Entry 4I50 (X-ray diffraction, 2.30 A resolution); this record covers chains A and E of the 6 polymer chains in the assembly.

Chain A:
Protein: Tubulin alpha-1B chain
Source organism: Bos taurus
UniProt: P81947 (TBA1B_BOVIN); numbering as in UniProt (aligned over 1-451)
Chain sequence (451 residues; each row starts with the number of its first residue):
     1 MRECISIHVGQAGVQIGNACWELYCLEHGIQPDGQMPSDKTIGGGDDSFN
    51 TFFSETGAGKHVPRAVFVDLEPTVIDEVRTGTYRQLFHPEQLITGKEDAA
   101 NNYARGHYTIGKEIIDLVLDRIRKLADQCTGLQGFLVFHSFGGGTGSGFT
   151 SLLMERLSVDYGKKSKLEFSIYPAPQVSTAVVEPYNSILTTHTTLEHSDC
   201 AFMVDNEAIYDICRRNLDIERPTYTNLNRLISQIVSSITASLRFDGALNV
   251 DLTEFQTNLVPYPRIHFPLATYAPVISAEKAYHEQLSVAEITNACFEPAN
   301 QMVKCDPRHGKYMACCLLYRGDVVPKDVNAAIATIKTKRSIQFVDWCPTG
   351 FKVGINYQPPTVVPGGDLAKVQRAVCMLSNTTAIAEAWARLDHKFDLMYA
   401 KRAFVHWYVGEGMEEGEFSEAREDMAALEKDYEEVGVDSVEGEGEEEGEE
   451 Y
Not modelled in the structure: 281-282, 439-451

Chain E:
Protein: Stathmin-4
Source organism: Rattus norvegicus
UniProt: P63043 (STMN4_RAT); residues 3-145 here correspond to UniProt positions 47-189 (UniProt number = residue number + 44)
Chain sequence (143 residues; row label = number of the first residue in the row):
     3 MADMEVIELNKCTSGQSFEVILKPPSFDGVPEFNASLPRRRDPSLEEIQK
    53 KLEAAEERRKYQEAELLKHLAEKREHEREVIQKAIEENNNFIKMAKEKLA
   103 QKMESNKENREAHLAAMLERLQEKDKHAEEVRKNKELKEEASR
Not modelled in the structure: 3-5, 29-43, 144-145
Sequence notes: cloning artifact (3-4)
Swiss-Prot annotation at these positions:
  - modified residue: Ser46 (Phosphoserine)

Interface between chain A and chain E:
Residue-residue contacts - 70 pairs, chain A then chain E:
  His107(A) with Lys53(E), hydrogen bond; Leu54(E)
  Tyr108(A) with Lys53(E); Leu54(E), hydrophobic; Ala57(E), hydrophobic; Arg61(E)
  Thr109(A) with Arg61(E), hydrogen bond
  Lys112(A) with Glu55(E); Glu58(E), salt bridge
  Leu152(A) with Leu54(E), hydrophobic
  Glu155(A) with Ile50(E); Lys53(E), salt bridge
  Arg156(A) with Leu47(E); Ile50(E); Gln51(E)
  Ser158(A) with Asp44(E)
  Val159(A) with Pro45(E); Leu47(E)
  Glu196(A) with Asp44(E)
  His197(A) with Asp44(E)
  Asp245(A) with Cys14(E), hydrogen bond; Ser16(E), hydrogen bond (backbone-side chain)
  Ala247(A) with Asn12(E); Ser19(E)
  Leu248(A) with Ser19(E)
  Pro325(A) with Gln18(E); Phe20(E), hydrophobic
  Asn329(A) with Met6(E); Val8(E); Phe20(E); Val22(E)
  Ile332(A) with Met6(E), hydrophobic; Val22(E), hydrophobic
  Ala333(A) with Met6(E)
  Lys336(A) with Leu24(E); Lys25(E)
  Asp345(A) with Pro27(E); Ser28(E), hydrogen bond (backbone-backbone)
  Cys347(A) with Pro27(E)
  Pro348(A) with Lys25(E); Pro27(E)
  Thr349(A) with Ile23(E); Leu24(E), hydrogen bond (backbone-backbone); Lys25(E), hydrogen bond (backbone-backbone)
  Gly350(A) with Val22(E)
  Phe351(A) with Glu21(E); Val22(E), hydrogen bond (backbone-backbone); Leu24(E), hydrophobic
  Lys352(A) with Phe20(E); Glu21(E), salt bridge
  Val353(A) with Ser19(E); Phe20(E), hydrogen bond (backbone-backbone)
  Gly354(A) with Gln18(E); Ser19(E)
  Ile355(A) with Ser16(E); Gly17(E); Gln18(E), hydrogen bond (backbone-backbone)
  Asn356(A) with Ser16(E)
  Tyr357(A) with Thr15(E); Ser16(E), hydrogen bond (backbone-backbone); Gly17(E); Gln18(E), hydrogen bond
  Val409(A) with Gln64(E)
  Gly410(A) with Arg61(E); Gln64(E)
  Glu411(A) with Arg61(E), hydrogen bond (backbone-side chain)
  Gly412(A) with Ala57(E); Arg60(E), hydrogen bond (backbone-side chain); Arg61(E)
  Glu414(A) with Arg60(E), salt bridge
Also at the interface, not in a pair above, chain A (39 interface residues in all): Gly246, Val328, Trp346
Also at the interface, not in a pair above, chain E (33 interface residues in all): Leu11, Pro26, Ser46

Overview:
39 residues of chain A face 33 of chain E across their interface, with 14 hydrogen bonds and 4 salt bridges.
Polar contacts include Lys112(A)-Glu58(E), Glu155(A)-Lys53(E) and Lys352(A)-Glu21(E).
Chain A is Tubulin alpha-1B chain (Bos taurus) and chain E is Stathmin-4 (Rattus norvegicus); the structure,
Crystal structure of tubulin-stathmin-TTL-Epothilone A complex, was determined by X-ray diffraction together
with 4I4T and 4I55 from the same study.
